PDB entry 8DBA | X-ray diffraction, 3.50 A resolution | chains D and I of the 12 polymer chains in the assembly

# Chain D (and I)
Protein: Circadian clock protein KaiC
From: Cereibacter sphaeroides
Notes: chain I of this document is another copy of the same molecule, construct and numbering; everything in this record applies to it too
UniProtKB: B9KWX8 (B9KWX8_CERSK); numbering as in UniProt (aligned over 1-566)
Amino-acid sequence (568 residues; row label = number of the first residue in the row; numbers below 1 keep their minus sign (Gly-1 is residue -1)):
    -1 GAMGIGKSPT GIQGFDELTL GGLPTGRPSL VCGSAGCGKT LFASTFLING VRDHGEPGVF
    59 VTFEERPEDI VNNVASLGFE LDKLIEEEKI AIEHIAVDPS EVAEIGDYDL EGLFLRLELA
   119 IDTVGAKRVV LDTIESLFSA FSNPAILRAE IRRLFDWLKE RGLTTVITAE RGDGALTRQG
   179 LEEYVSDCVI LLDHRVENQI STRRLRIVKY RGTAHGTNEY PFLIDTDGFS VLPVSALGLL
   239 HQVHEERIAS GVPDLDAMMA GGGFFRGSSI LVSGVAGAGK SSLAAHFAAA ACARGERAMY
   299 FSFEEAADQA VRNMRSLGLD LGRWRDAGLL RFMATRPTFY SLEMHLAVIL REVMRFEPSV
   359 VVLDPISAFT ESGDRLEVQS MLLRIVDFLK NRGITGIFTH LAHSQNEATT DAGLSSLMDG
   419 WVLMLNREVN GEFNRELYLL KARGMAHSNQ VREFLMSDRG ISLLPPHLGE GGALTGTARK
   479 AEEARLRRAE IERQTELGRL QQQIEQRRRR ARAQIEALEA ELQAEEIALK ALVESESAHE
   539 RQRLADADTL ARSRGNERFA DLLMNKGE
Disordered / not traced: -1 to 0, 104-107, 369-370, 400-411, 529-566 (chain I: -1 to 1, 94-105, 137-145, 233-236, 400-409, 531-566)
Construct notes: expression tag (-1 to 0)
Ion coordination: Mg2+ site 1 near Thr38 (its only coordinating residue here); Mg2+ site 2: Ala274 (together with ADP)
Small-molecule neighbours:
  - ADP (adenosine-5'-diphosphate), molecule 1: Ser32, Ala33, Gly34, Cys35, Gly36, Lys37, Thr38, Leu39, Asn71, Ser74, Leu75, Arg201, Ile222, Asp223
  - ADP, molecule 2: Lys207, Tyr208, Arg209, Gly210, Thr211, Ala212, His213
  - ADP, molecule 3: Val273, Ala274, Gly275, Ala276, Gly277, Lys278, Ser279, Ser280, Glu302, Glu303, Met312, Ser314, Leu315, Arg433, Met454, Ser455, Asp456
  - ADP, molecule 4: Lys439, Ala440, Arg441, Gly442, Met443, Ala444, His445
Reported in the primary citation:
  - mutagenesis - E62Q/E63Q: abolished catalytic activity on CI domain
  - mutagenesis - E302Q/E303Q: abolished catalytic activity on CII domain
  - mutagenesis - E62Q/E63Q: decreased binding to KaiBRS

# Chain D / chain I interface
Pairs across the interface - 37 pairs, chain D then chain I:
  Arg497(D) with Ile525(I); Ala529(I)
  Gln500(D) with Ile525(I)
  Gln501(D) with Ala522(I); Ile525(I); Ala526(I)
  Gln504(D) with Ala518(I); Gln521(I), hydrogen bond; Ala522(I), hydrogen bond (side chain-backbone); Ile525(I)
  Arg507(D) with Glu514(I); Glu517(I), salt bridge; Ala518(I); Gln521(I), hydrogen bond
  Arg508(D) with Ala515(I), hydrogen bond (side chain-backbone); Ala518(I); Glu519(I)
  Ala511(D) with Ala511(I); Glu514(I); Ala515(I)
  Gln512(D) with Ala515(I)
  Glu514(D) with Arg507(I); Ala511(I)
  Ala515(D) with Arg508(I); Ala511(I); Gln512(I)
  Ala518(D) with Gln504(I); Arg507(I); Arg508(I)
  Glu519(D) with Arg508(I), salt bridge
  Gln521(D) with Gln504(I)
  Ala522(D) with Gln504(I)
  Ile525(D) with Arg497(I); Gln500(I); Gln501(I)
  Ala526(D) with Gln501(I)
  Lys528(D) with Arg497(I), hydrogen bond (backbone-side chain)
Other interface residues (no listed pair), chain D (18 interface residues in all): Arg505
Other interface residues (no listed pair), chain I (19 interface residues in all): Lys528

# Overview
The interface between chain D and chain I involves 18 residues on one side and 19 on the other; the contacts
include 5 hydrogen bonds and 2 salt bridges. Polar contacts include Arg507(D)-Glu517(I), Glu519(D)-Arg508(I)
and Gln504(D)-Gln521(I). The paper reports that E62Q/E63Q of chain D abolish catalytic activity on CI domain;
E302Q/E303Q of chain D abolish catalytic activity on CII domain.
Both chains are Circadian clock protein KaiC (Cereibacter sphaeroides). Entry 8DBA (Crystal structure of
dodecameric KaiC) was determined by X-ray diffraction, deposited together with 8DB3, 8FWI and 8FWJ.
